Entry 6FBR (X-ray diffraction, 2.10 A resolution); this record covers chains A and C of the 4 polymer chains in the assembly.

== Chain A ==
Molecule: Retinoic acid receptor RXR-alpha
Source organism: Homo sapiens
UniProt: P19793 (RXRA_HUMAN), isoform P19793-2; residues 130-212 here correspond to UniProt positions 33-115 (UniProt number = residue number - 97)
Sequence (87 residues; row label = number of the first residue in the row):
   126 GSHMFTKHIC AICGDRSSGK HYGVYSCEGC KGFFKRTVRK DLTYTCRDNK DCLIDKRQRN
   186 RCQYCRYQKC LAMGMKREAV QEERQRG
Disordered / not traced: 126-130, 209-212
Differences from the reference sequence: expression tag (126-129)
Cystine bridges: Cys-171/Cys-187, Cys-177/Cys-190
Ion coordination: Zn2+: Cys-135, Cys-138, Cys-152, Cys-155

== Chain C ==
Molecule: 17-nt DNA strand
Sequence (17 nucleotides; row label = number of the first residue in the row):
     1 CTGGGTCAAA GTTCATC

== Interface between chain A and chain C ==
Contacting residue pairs (18; chain A residue first):
  Ser-143(A) with DT2(C), phosphate contact
  Gly-144(A) with DT2(C), phosphate contact
  Lys-145(A) with DT2(C), hydrogen bond to the phosphate; DG3(C), phosphate contact
  His-146(A) with DG3(C), salt bridge to the phosphate
  Tyr-147(A) with DG3(C), hydrogen bond to the phosphate; DG4(C), hydrogen bond to the phosphate
  Lys-156(A) with DG3(C), base contact; DG4(C), hydrogen bond to the base
  Lys-160(A) with DG4(C), sugar contact; DG5(C), salt bridge to the phosphate
  Arg-164(A) with DG4(C), salt bridge to the phosphate; DG5(C), salt bridge to the phosphate
  Val-205(A) with DG4(C), phosphate contact
  Gln-206(A) with DG3(C), phosphate contact; DG4(C), hydrogen bond to the phosphate
  Glu-208(A) with DG4(C), phosphate contact; DG5(C), phosphate contact
Other interface residues (no listed pair), chain A (13 interface residues in all): Glu-153, Ala-204

== Overview ==
The interface between chain A and chain C involves 13 residues on one side and 4 on the other, with 5 hydrogen
bonds and 4 salt bridges. Polar pairs include Lys-156(A)/DG4(C), Lys-145(A)/DT2(C) and Tyr-147(A)/DG3(C).
Cys-135(A), Cys-138(A), Cys-152(A) and Cys-155(A) coordinate Zn2+.
Chain A is Retinoic acid receptor RXR-alpha (Homo sapiens) and chain C is a 17-nt DNA strand; the structure,
Crystal Structure of the Human Retinoid X Receptor DNA-Binding Domain Bound to the Human MEp DR1 ..., was
determined by X-ray diffraction together with 6FBQ from the same study.
